Entry 4NK5 (X-ray diffraction, 2.70 A resolution); this record covers chains A and B.

== Chain A (and B) ==
Protein: Enoyl-[acyl-carrier-protein] reductase [NADH]
Source organism: Candidatus Liberibacter asiaticus
Notes: EC 1.3.1.9; chain B of this document is another copy of the same molecule, construct and numbering; everything in this record applies to it too
Reference sequence: M4Q2P0 (M4Q2P0_LIBAS); residue numbers follow UniProt; this construct covers 1-267
Sequence (301 residues; each row starts with the number of its first residue; numbers below 1 keep their minus sign (Met-33 is residue -33)):
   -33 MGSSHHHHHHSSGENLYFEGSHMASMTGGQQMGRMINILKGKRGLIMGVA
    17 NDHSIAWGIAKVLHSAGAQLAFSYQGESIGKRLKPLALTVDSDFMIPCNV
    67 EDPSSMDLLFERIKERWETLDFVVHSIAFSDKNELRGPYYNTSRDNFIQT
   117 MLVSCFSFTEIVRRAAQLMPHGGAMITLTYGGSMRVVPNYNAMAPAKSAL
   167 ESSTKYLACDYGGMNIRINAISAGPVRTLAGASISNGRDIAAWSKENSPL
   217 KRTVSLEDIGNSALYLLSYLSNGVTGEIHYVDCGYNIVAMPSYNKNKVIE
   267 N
Not modelled in the structure: -33 to 0, 259-267
Differences from the reference sequence: expression tag (-33 to 0)
Residues lining bound ligands: NAD (nicotinamide-adenine-dinucleotide): Gly14, Val15, Ala16, Ser20, Ile21, Gln41, Ile45, Cys64, Asn65, Val66, Glu67, Ser92, Ile93, Ala94, Phe95, Val119, Leu144, Thr145, Tyr146, Met159, Lys163, Ala189, Gly190, Pro191, Val192, Thr194, Leu195, Ala196, Gly197
Reported in the primary citation:
  - conformationally variable residues (helix shift, loop rearrangement): Val192 to Asn202
  - binding site for NAD: Gly14, Ser20, Ile21, Gln41, Asn65, Val66, Ala94, Lys163, Val192, Thr194, Ala196
  - binding site for NAD: Tyr146 (proposed by the authors, not directly observed)

== How chain A and chain B interact ==
Contacting residue pairs (70):
  Glu67(A) with Arg110(B), hydrogen bond (backbone-side chain)
  Pro69(A) with Arg110(B)
  Pro104(A) with Asp176(B)
  Tyr105(A) with Thr125(B), hydrogen bond; Ser169(B); Tyr172(B), hydrophobic; Leu173(B), hydrophobic; Asp176(B), hydrogen bond (backbone-side chain)
  Tyr106(A) with Arg129(B), hydrogen bond (backbone-side chain); Asp176(B), hydrogen bond (backbone-side chain); Tyr177(B)
  Thr108(A) with Phe122(B); Arg129(B), hydrogen bond (backbone-side chain)
  Ser109(A) with Phe122(B)
  Arg110(A) with Glu67(B), hydrogen bond (side chain-backbone); Leu118(B); Phe122(B)
  Phe113(A) with Cys121(B), hydrophobic; Phe122(B), hydrophobic
  Ile114(A) with Leu118(B), hydrophobic
  Met117(A) with Met117(B), hydrophobic; Ala165(B), hydrophobic
  Leu118(A) with Ile114(B), hydrophobic
  Cys121(A) with Phe113(B), hydrophobic
  Phe122(A) with Thr108(B); Arg110(B); Phe113(B), hydrophobic
  Thr125(A) with Tyr105(B), hydrogen bond
  Arg129(A) with Tyr106(B), hydrogen bond (side chain-backbone); Thr108(B), hydrogen bond (side chain-backbone)
  Gly148(A) with Tyr172(B), hydrogen bond (backbone-side chain)
  Ser149(A) with Ser168(B), hydrogen bond (backbone-side chain)
  Met150(A) with Met150(B), hydrophobic; Lys171(B)
  Arg151(A) with Tyr172(B)
  Val152(A) with Lys171(B); Tyr172(B), hydrophobic; Cys175(B), hydrophobic
  Val153(A) with Tyr172(B), hydrogen bond (backbone-side chain)
  Tyr156(A) with Tyr172(B)
  Ala160(A) with Ser168(B), hydrogen bond (backbone-side chain); Tyr172(B), hydrophobic
  Pro161(A) with Ala165(B); Ser168(B)
  Ser164(A) with Ser164(B), hydrogen bond; Ser168(B)
  Ala165(A) with Met117(B), hydrophobic; Pro161(B), hydrophobic; Ser164(B)
  Ser168(A) with Ser149(B), hydrogen bond (side chain-backbone); Ala160(B), hydrogen bond (side chain-backbone); Pro161(B); Ser164(B)
  Ser169(A) with Tyr105(B)
  Lys171(A) with Met150(B), hydrogen bond (side chain-backbone); Val152(B)
  Tyr172(A) with Tyr105(B), hydrophobic; Gly148(B), hydrogen bond (side chain-backbone); Arg151(B), hydrogen bond (side chain-backbone); Val152(B); Val153(B), hydrogen bond (side chain-backbone); Tyr156(B); Asn157(B); Ala160(B), hydrophobic
  Leu173(A) with Tyr105(B), hydrophobic
  Cys175(A) with Val152(B), hydrophobic
  Asp176(A) with Pro104(B); Tyr105(B), hydrogen bond (side chain-backbone); Tyr106(B), hydrogen bond (side chain-backbone)
  Tyr177(A) with Tyr106(B)
Also at the interface, not in a pair above, chain A (39 interface residues in all): Asp68, Asn107, Glu126, Asn157
Also at the interface, not in a pair above, chain B (39 interface residues in all): Pro69, Asn107, Ser109, Glu126, Met180

== Overview ==
The chain A/chain B interface involves 39 residues from each chain; the contacts include 23 hydrogen bonds.
Among the polar pairs are Glu67(A)-Arg110(B), Tyr105(A)-Thr125(B) and Tyr105(A)-Asp176(B). Ligands of chain A:
NAD. The paper reports a binding site for NAD at Gly14(A), Ser20(A) and Ile21(A) among others; conformational
variability at Val192(A).
Both chains are Enoyl-[acyl-carrier-protein] reductase [NADH] (Candidatus Liberibacter asiaticus). Entry 4NK5
(Crystal structure of FabI-NAD complex from Candidatus Liberibacter asiaticus) was determined by X-ray
diffraction together with 4NK4 from the same study.
